Entry 9EEA (electron microscopy, 3.36 A resolution); this record covers chains B and C of the 5 polymer chains in the assembly.

Chain B:
Protein: Guanine nucleotide-binding protein G(I)/G(S)/G(T) subunit beta-1
From: Homo sapiens
UniProt: P62873 (GBB1_HUMAN); residue numbers follow UniProt; this construct covers 2-340
Chain sequence (345 residues; each row starts with the number of its first residue; numbers below 1 keep their minus sign (Gly-4 is residue -4)):
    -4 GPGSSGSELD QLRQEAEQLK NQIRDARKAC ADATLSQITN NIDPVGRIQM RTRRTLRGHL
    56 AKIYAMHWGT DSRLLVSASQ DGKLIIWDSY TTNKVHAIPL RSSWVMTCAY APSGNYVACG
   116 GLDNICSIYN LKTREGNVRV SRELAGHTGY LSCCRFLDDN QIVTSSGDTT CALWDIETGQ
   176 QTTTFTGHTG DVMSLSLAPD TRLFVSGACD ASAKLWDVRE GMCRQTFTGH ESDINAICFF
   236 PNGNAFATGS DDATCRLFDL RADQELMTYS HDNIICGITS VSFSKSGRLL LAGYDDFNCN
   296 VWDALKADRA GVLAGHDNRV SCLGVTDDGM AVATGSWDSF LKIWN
Not modelled in the structure: -4 to 4
Disulfide bonds: Cys121-Cys149
Construct notes: expression tag (-4 to 1)
Curated features (UniProtKB/Swiss-Prot):
  - modified residue: Ser2 (N-acetylserine), His266 (Phosphohistidine)
  - natural variant: Leu30 (L30F: In MRD42; uncertain significance), Arg52 (R52G: In MRD42), Gly64 (G64V: In MRD42), Asp76 (D76E: In MRD42; D76G: In MRD42), Gly77 (G77S: In MRD42), Lys78 (K78R: In MRD42), Ile80 (I80N: In MRD42; I80T: In MRD42), His91 (H91R: In MRD42; uncertain significance), Ala92 (A92T: In MRD42), Pro94 (P94S: In MRD42), Leu95 (L95P: In MRD42), Arg96 (R96L: In MRD42), 5 further natural variant entries in UniProt

Chain C:
Protein: Guanine nucleotide-binding protein G(I)/G(S)/G(O) subunit gamma-2
From: Homo sapiens
UniProt: P59768 (GBG2_HUMAN); residue numbers follow UniProt; this construct covers 1-71
Chain sequence (71 residues; each row starts with the number of its first residue):
     1 MASNNTASIA QARKLVEQLK MEANIDRIKV SKAAADLMAY CEAHAKEDPL LTPVPASENP
    61 FREKKFFCAI L
Not modelled in the structure: 1-10, 63-71
Curated features (UniProtKB/Swiss-Prot):
  - modified residue: Ala2 (N-acetylalanine), Cys68 (Cysteine methyl ester)
  - lipidation: Cys68 (S-geranylgeranyl cysteine)

How chain B and chain C interact:
Residue-residue contacts - 51 pairs, chain B then chain C:
  Ala11(B) - Leu19(C)
  Leu14(B) - Leu19(C)  hydrophobic
  Lys15(B) - Leu19(C)
  Ala21(B) - Arg27(C)
  Cys25(B) - Lys29(C)
  Cys25(B) - Val30(C)  hydrogen bond (backbone-backbone)
  Asp27(B) - Ser31(C)  hydrogen bond (backbone-side chain)
  Ala28(B) - Val30(C)
  Ala28(B) - Ser31(C)
  Leu30(B) - Ala34(C)  hydrophobic
  Ile33(B) - Ser31(C)
  Ile33(B) - Ala34(C)  hydrophobic
  Thr34(B) - Met38(C)
  Val40(B) - Leu51(C)  hydrophobic
  Met45(B) - Leu50(C)  hydrophobic
  Arg48(B) - Phe61(C)
  Arg49(B) - Phe61(C)  hydrogen bond (side chain-backbone)
  Arg49(B) - Arg62(C)
  Ser84(B) - Arg62(C)
  Tyr85(B) - Pro60(C)  hydrophobic
  Tyr85(B) - Arg62(C)
  Cys218(B) - Gln18(C)
  Pro236(B) - Tyr40(C)
  Asn237(B) - Tyr40(C)
  Asp254(B) - Ala33(C)
  Arg256(B) - Asp26(C)
  Arg256(B) - Arg27(C)
  Arg256(B) - Ile28(C)  hydrogen bond (backbone-backbone)
  Arg256(B) - Asp36(C)  salt bridge
  Ala257(B) - Ile28(C)
  Asp258(B) - Arg27(C)  salt bridge
  Leu261(B) - Val30(C)  hydrophobic
  Lys280(B) - Glu47(C)  hydrogen bond (side chain-backbone)
  Ser281(B) - Cys41(C)  hydrogen bond (backbone-side chain)
  Ser281(B) - His44(C)  hydrogen bond (side chain-backbone)
  Ser281(B) - Asp48(C)
  Ser281(B) - Leu51(C)
  Gly282(B) - Cys41(C)
  Arg283(B) - Cys41(C)  hydrogen bond (backbone-side chain)
  Leu284(B) - Leu50(C)  hydrophobic
  Leu284(B) - Leu51(C)  hydrophobic
  Leu300(B) - Met38(C)  hydrophobic
  Leu300(B) - Cys41(C)  hydrophobic
  Asp323(B) - Pro49(C)
  Gly324(B) - Pro49(C)
  Gly324(B) - Leu50(C)
  Met325(B) - Pro49(C)  hydrophobic
  Met325(B) - Arg62(C)
  Ala326(B) - Arg62(C)
  Asn340(B) - Leu50(C)
  Asn340(B) - Asn59(C)
Other interface residues (no listed pair), chain B (43 interface residues in all): Ile18, Ala26, Thr29, Gln220, Thr221, Phe235, Gln259, Ile338
Other interface residues (no listed pair), chain C (29 interface residues in all): Ala23, Ile25, Leu37, Ala45, Val54

In short:
43 residues of chain B and 29 residues of chain C are in contact, with 8 hydrogen bonds and 2 salt bridges.
Among the polar pairs are Arg256(B)-Asp36(C), Asp258(B)-Arg27(C) and Asp27(B)-Ser31(C).
Chain B is Guanine nucleotide-binding protein G(I)/G(S)/G(T) subunit beta-1 and chain C is Guanine
nucleotide-binding protein G(I)/G(S)/G(O) subunit gamma-2, both from Homo sapiens; the structure, Cryo-EM
structure of the adenosine A2A receptor intermediate bound to a miniGs heterotrimer, was determined by
electron microscopy, deposited together with 9EE8 and 9EE9.
